PDB entry 6M3G | X-ray diffraction, 1.57 A resolution | chain A

== Chain A ==
Molecule: Histone PARylation factor 1
From: Homo sapiens
Reference sequence: Q9NWY4 (HPF1_HUMAN); residue numbers follow UniProt; this construct covers 1-346
Chain sequence (346 residues; each row starts with the number of its first residue):
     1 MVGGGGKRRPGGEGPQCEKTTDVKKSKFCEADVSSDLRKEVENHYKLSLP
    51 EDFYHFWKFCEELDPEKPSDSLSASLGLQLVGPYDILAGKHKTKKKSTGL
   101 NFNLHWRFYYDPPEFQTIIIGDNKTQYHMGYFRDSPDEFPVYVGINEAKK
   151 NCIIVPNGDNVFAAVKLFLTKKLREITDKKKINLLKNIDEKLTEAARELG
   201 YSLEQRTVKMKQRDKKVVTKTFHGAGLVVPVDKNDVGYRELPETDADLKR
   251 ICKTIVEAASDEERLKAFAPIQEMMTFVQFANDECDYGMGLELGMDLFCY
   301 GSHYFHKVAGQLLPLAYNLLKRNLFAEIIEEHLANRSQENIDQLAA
Not modelled in the structure: 1-34, 93-99, 177, 346
Swiss-Prot annotation at these positions:
  - active site: Glu284 (Proton donor)
  - modified residue: Met1 (N-acetylmethionine), Lys19 (N6-acetyllysine), Ser97 (ADP-ribosylserine), Lys186 (N6-acetyllysine), Lys233 (N6-acetyllysine), Asp235 (PolyADP-ribosyl aspartic acid), Tyr238 (ADP-ribosyltyrosine), Glu240 (PolyADP-ribosyl glutamic acid)
  - mutagenesis: Lys149 to Lys150 (Abolished interaction with PARP2, leading to destabilize the PARP2-nucleosome complex), Lys179 to Lys181 (Abolished interaction with PARP2, leading to destabilize the PARP2-nucleosome complex), Tyr238 to Arg239 (Loss of ability to bind PARP1 and histones. Abolishes PARP1 ability to mediate ADP-ribosylation), Arg239 (R239A: Strongly reduced serine ADP-ribosylation by PARP1 and PARP2. Decreases PARP1 ability to mediate tyrosine ADP-ribosylation. Promotes auto-ADP-ribosylation of PARP1), Glu243 (E243A: Does not affect serine ADP-ribosylation by PARP1 and PARP2), Phe268 (F268S: Promotes auto-ADP-ribosylation of PARP1. Abolished interaction with PARP1), Phe280 (F280A: Promotes auto-ADP-ribosylation of PARP1), Asp283 (D283A: Strongly reduced serine ADP-ribosylation by PARP1 and PARP2; D283H: Promotes auto-ADP-ribosylation of PARP1. Abolished interaction with PARP1), Glu284 (E284A: Abolished serine ADP-ribosylation by PARP1 and PARP2), Cys285 (C285H: Promotes auto-ADP-ribosylation of PARP1), Asp286 (D286A: Strongly reduced serine ADP-ribosylation by PARP1 and PARP2), Glu292 (E292A: Does not affect serine ADP-ribosylation of histones), 2 further mutagenesis entries in UniProt
What the authors report for this chain:
  - mutagenesis - R239A: increased catalytic activity on automodification of PARP1
  - mutagenesis - E284A: abolished catalytic activity on ADP-ribosylation of histones
  - mutagenesis - E284A: increased catalytic activity on PARP1 automodification
  - catalytic residues: Glu284
  - catalytic residues: Arg239 (proposed by the authors, not directly observed)

== Summary ==
From UniProt: active-site residue Glu284 and 17 mutagenesis sites. The paper reports catalytic residues Glu284
and Arg239; R239A increases catalytic activity on automodification of PARP1.
Chain A is Histone PARylation factor 1 (Homo sapiens); the structure, Crystal structure of human HPF1, was
determined by X-ray diffraction (same publication as 6M3H and 6M3I).
